Entry 3WIA (X-ray diffraction, 1.77 A resolution); this record covers chains A and B of the 3 polymer chains in the assembly.

# Chain A (and B)
Molecule: Nitrite reductase
Organism: Geobacillus kaustophilus
Notes: EC 1.7.2.1; engineered mutation(s): N-terminal 1-37 deletion mutant; chain B of this document is another copy of the same molecule, construct and numbering; everything in this record applies to it too
UniProtKB: Q5L1X8 (Q5L1X8_GEOKA); residues 38-323 here correspond to UniProt positions 69-354 (UniProt number = residue number + 31)
Sequence (287 residues; numbered 37 to 323; the number before each row is that of its first residue):
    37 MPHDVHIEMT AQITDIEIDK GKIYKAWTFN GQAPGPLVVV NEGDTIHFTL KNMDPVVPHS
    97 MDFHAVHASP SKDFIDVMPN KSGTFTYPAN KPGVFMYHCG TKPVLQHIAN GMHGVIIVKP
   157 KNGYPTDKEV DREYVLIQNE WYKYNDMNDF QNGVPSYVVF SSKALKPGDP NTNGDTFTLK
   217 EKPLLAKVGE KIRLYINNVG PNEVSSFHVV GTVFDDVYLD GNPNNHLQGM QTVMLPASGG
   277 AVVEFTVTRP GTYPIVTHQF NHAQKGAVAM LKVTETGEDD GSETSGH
Not modelled in the structure: 37-38, 312-323
Construct notes: expression tag (37)
Metal / ion sites: Cu ion site 1: His-95, Cys-135, His-143, Met-148; Cu ion site 2: His-100, His-134 (together with formate) (shared with His-294(B) of chain B); Cu ion site 3: His-294 (together with formate) (shared with 2 residues of chain C)
Reported in the primary citation:
  - Cu ion coordination: His-95, His-100, His-134, Cys-135, His-143, Met-148, His-294
  - catalytic residues: Asp-98, His-244 (by similarity / conservation)

# Interface between chain A and chain B
Contacting residue pairs - 83 pairs, chain A then chain B:
  Asp-98(A) with Val-246(B)
  His-100(A) with His-244(B), hydrogen bond; Val-249(B); Gln-267(B), hydrogen bond; His-294(B), hydrogen bond
  Ala-101(A) with Val-249(B)
  Val-102(A) with Gly-247(B); Thr-248(B)
  His-103(A) with Gly-247(B); Thr-248(B), hydrogen bond; Val-249(B); Thr-282(B); Thr-284(B)
  Ala-104(A) with Gly-247(B), hydrogen bond (backbone-backbone); Tyr-289(B), hydrogen bond (backbone-side chain)
  Ser-105(A) with Arg-285(B); Pro-286(B), hydrogen bond (side chain-backbone); Gly-287(B); Tyr-289(B)
  Pro-106(A) with Val-246(B); Gly-247(B); Thr-288(B); Tyr-289(B); Pro-290(B)
  Ser-107(A) with Gly-287(B); Thr-288(B), hydrogen bond (side chain-backbone)
  Lys-108(A) with Pro-286(B)
  Asp-109(A) with Arg-285(B), salt bridge
  Phe-110(A) with Val-246(B), hydrophobic; Gly-247(B)
  Thr-122(A) with Arg-285(B), hydrogen bond (backbone-side chain)
  Tyr-123(A) with Arg-285(B)
  Lys-127(A) with Val-249(B); Asp-251(B), salt bridge
  Val-130(A) with Gln-267(B), hydrogen bond (backbone-side chain)
  Phe-131(A) with Gln-267(B)
  Met-132(A) with Gln-267(B), hydrogen bond (backbone-side chain); His-294(B)
  His-134(A) with His-294(B), hydrogen bond
  Pro-139(A) with Gln-300(B)
  Val-140(A) with Phe-296(B), hydrophobic
  Leu-141(A) with Phe-296(B), hydrophobic; Asn-297(B); Gln-300(B)
  Ile-144(A) with Phe-296(B), hydrophobic
  Met-183(A) with Gln-300(B)
  Phe-186(A) with Asn-297(B)
  Gln-187(A) with Asn-297(B); Gln-300(B); Lys-301(B), hydrogen bond (backbone-side chain)
  Asn-188(A) with Val-190(B); Lys-301(B), hydrogen bond
  Asn-233(A) with Gln-267(B)
  Pro-237(A) with His-294(B); Gln-295(B); Phe-296(B), hydrogen bond (backbone-backbone)
  Asn-238(A) with Gln-295(B); Phe-296(B); Asn-297(B), hydrogen bond (side chain-backbone)
  Val-240(A) with Val-240(B), hydrophobic; Met-270(B), hydrophobic; Gln-295(B)
  Asp-256(A) with Met-266(B); Gln-267(B), hydrogen bond (side chain-backbone); Thr-268(B)
  Asn-258(A) with Gln-264(B); Gly-265(B)
  Asn-260(A) with Gln-264(B)
  Asn-261(A) with Leu-263(B); Gln-264(B), hydrogen bond (side chain-backbone); Met-266(B), hydrogen bond
  Met-270(A) with Met-270(B), hydrophobic
  Pro-272(A) with Ser-242(B); Thr-268(B); Met-270(B), hydrophobic
  Ala-273(A) with Ser-242(B), hydrogen bond (backbone-side chain); Thr-268(B); His-294(B); Gln-295(B)
  Ser-274(A) with Gln-267(B), hydrogen bond (backbone-side chain); Thr-268(B), hydrogen bond; His-294(B)
  Gly-276(A) with Gln-267(B)
Also at the interface, not in a pair above, chain A (44 interface residues in all): Pro-124, Leu-255, Leu-271, Gly-275

# In short
Chain A and chain B form an interface of 44 and 30 residues respectively, with 22 hydrogen bonds and 2 salt
bridges. Among the polar pairs are Asp-109(A)/Arg-285(B), Lys-127(A)/Asp-251(B) and His-100(A)/His-244(B). The
paper reports catalytic residues Asp-98(A) and His-244(A); Cu ion coordination by His-95(A), His-100(A) and
His-134(A) among others.
Chain A and chain B are both Nitrite reductase (Geobacillus kaustophilus); the structure, Crystal structure of
the N-terminal 1-37 residues deleted mutant of Geobacillus copper nitrite reductase, was determined by X-ray
diffraction, deposited together with 3WI9.
